PDB entry 1R09 | X-ray diffraction, 2.90 A resolution | chains 2 and 4 of the 4 polymer chains in the assembly

[Chain 2]
Protein: Human rhinovirus 14 coat protein (subunit VP2)
Source organism: Human rhinovirus 14
Reference sequence: P03303 (POLG_HRV14); residues 1-262 here correspond to UniProt positions 69-330 (UniProt number = residue number + 68)
Amino-acid sequence (262 residues; numbered 1 to 262; the number before each row is that of its first residue):
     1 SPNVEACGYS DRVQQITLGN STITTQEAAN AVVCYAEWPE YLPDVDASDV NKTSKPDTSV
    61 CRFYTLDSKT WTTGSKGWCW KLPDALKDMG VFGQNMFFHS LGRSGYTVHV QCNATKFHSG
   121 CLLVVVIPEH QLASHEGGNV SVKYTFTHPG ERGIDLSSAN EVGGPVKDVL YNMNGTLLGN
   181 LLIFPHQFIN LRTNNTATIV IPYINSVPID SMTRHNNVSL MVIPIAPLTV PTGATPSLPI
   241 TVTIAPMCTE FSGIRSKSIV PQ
Disordered / not traced: 1-7
Differences from the reference sequence: conflict Leu-170 (Ile239 in P03303)

[Chain 4]
Protein: Human rhinovirus 14 coat protein (subunit VP4)
Source organism: Human rhinovirus 14
Reference sequence: P03303 (POLG_HRV14); residue numbers follow UniProt; this construct covers 1-68
Amino-acid sequence (68 residues; row label = number of the first residue in the row):
     1 GAQVSTQKSG SHENQNILTN GSNQTFTVIN YYKDAASTSS AGQSLSMDPS KFTEPVKDLM
    61 LKGAPALN
Disordered / not traced: 1-28

[How chain 2 and chain 4 interact]
Residue-residue contacts - 22 pairs, chain 2 then chain 4:
  Ser-10(2) / Asn-68(4)  hydrogen bond (side chain-backbone)
  Asp-11(2) / Asp-58(4)
  Asp-11(2) / Ala-66(4)
  Asp-11(2) / Asn-68(4)  hydrogen bond (backbone-side chain)
  Arg-12(2) / Leu-67(4)
  Arg-12(2) / Asn-68(4)  hydrogen bond (side chain-backbone)
  Gln-14(2) / Asp-58(4)
  Ala-29(2) / Leu-67(4)  hydrophobic
  Asn-30(2) / Val-56(4)
  Asn-30(2) / Lys-57(4)
  Asn-30(2) / Asp-58(4)
  Asn-30(2) / Met-60(4)
  Ala-31(2) / Pro-55(4)
  Ala-31(2) / Val-56(4)
  Ala-31(2) / Lys-57(4)  hydrogen bond (backbone-backbone)
  Val-32(2) / Pro-55(4)
  Val-33(2) / Pro-55(4)  hydrogen bond (backbone-backbone)
  Val-33(2) / Lys-57(4)
  Tyr-35(2) / Lys-51(4)
  Tyr-35(2) / Phe-52(4)  hydrophobic
  Trp-38(2) / Lys-57(4)
  Thr-193(2) / Leu-67(4)
Also at the interface, not in a pair above, chain 2 (15 interface residues in all): Tyr-9, Ala-28, Ala-36

[Overview]
The interface between chain 2 and chain 4 involves 15 residues on one side and 10 on the other, with 5
hydrogen bonds. Among the polar pairs are Ser-10(2)/Asn-68(4), Asp-11(2)/Asn-68(4) and Arg-12(2)/Asn-68(4).
Here chain 2 is Human rhinovirus 14 coat protein (subunit VP2) and chain 4 is Human rhinovirus 14 coat protein
(subunit VP4), both from Human rhinovirus 14. Entry 1R09 (Human rhinovirus 14 complexed with antiviral
compound R 61837) was determined by X-ray diffraction.
